5JHB - chain A; structure by X-ray diffraction, 2.48 A resolution.

Chain A:
Protein: Phosphatidylinositol 4,5-bisphosphate 3-kinase catalytic subunit gamma isoform
Source organism: Homo sapiens
Notes: EC 2.7.1.153, 2.7.11.1; engineered mutation(s): Fragment 144-1102
Reference sequence: P48736 (PK3CG_HUMAN); numbering as in UniProt (aligned over 144-1102)
Chain sequence (960 residues; numbered 143 to 1102; the number before each row is that of its first residue):
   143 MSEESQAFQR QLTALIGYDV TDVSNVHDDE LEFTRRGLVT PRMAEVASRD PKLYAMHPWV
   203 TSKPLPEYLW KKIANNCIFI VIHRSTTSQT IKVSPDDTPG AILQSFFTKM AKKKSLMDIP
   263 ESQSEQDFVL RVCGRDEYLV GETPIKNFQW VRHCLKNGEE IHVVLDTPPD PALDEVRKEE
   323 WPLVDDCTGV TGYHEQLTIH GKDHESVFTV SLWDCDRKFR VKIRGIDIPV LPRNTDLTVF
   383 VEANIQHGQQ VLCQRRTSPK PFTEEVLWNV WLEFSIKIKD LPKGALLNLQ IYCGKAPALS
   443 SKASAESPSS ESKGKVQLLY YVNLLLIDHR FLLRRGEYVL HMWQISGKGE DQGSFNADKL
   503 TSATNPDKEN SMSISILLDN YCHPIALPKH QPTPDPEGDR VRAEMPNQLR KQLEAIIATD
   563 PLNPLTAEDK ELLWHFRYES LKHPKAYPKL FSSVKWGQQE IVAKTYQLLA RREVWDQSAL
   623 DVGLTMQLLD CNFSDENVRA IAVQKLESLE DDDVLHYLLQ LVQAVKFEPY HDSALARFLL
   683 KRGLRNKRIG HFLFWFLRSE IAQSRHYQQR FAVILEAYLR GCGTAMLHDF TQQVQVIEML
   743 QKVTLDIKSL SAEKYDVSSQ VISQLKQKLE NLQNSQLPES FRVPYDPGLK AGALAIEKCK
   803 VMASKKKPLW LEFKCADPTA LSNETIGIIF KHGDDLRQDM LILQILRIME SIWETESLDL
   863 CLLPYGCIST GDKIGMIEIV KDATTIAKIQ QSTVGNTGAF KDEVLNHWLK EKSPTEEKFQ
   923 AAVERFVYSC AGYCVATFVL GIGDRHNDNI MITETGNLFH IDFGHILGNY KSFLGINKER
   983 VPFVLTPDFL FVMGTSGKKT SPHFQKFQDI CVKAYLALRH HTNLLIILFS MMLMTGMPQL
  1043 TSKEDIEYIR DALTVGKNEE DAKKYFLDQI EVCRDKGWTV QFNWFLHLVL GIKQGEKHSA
Disordered / not traced: 143, 253-267, 320-356, 374-379, 436-460, 490-496, 523-524, 529-544, 755-759, 776-778, 895-901, 969-980, 1041-1042, 1092-1102
Construct notes: initiating methionine (143)
Ligand contacts: 6K5 ([1-{4-[6-amino-4-(trifluoromethyl)pyridin-3-yl]-6-(morpholin-4-yl)-1,3,5-triazin-2-yl}-3-(chloromethyl)azetidin-3-yl]methanol): Met804, Ser806, Pro810, Trp812, Ile831, Lys833, Asp836, Leu838, Asp841, Tyr867, Ile879, Glu880, Ile881, Val882, Ala885, Thr887, Met953, Phe961, Ile963, Asp964
Curated features (UniProtKB/Swiss-Prot):
  - region: Val803 to Lys809 (G-loop), Gly943 to Asn951 (Catalytic loop), His962 to Thr988 (Activation loop)
  - binding site (ATP): Gly829 to Leu838, Leu864 to Thr872, Phe961 to Leu969
  - modified residue: Thr1024 (Phosphothreonine), Ser1101 (Phosphoserine)
  - natural variant: Arg1021 (R1021P: In IMD97), Asn1085 (N1085S: In IMD97)
  - mutagenesis: Lys833 (K833R: Loss of kinase activity. Loss of autophosphorylation. Reduced inflammatory reactions but no alterations in cardiac contractility), Arg947 (R947P: Abolishes protein and lipid kinase activity. Does not abolish interaction with GRK2), Ser1101 (S1101A/Q: Loss of autophosphorylation. No effect on phosphatidylinositol-4,5-bisphosphate 3-kinase activity)
What the authors report for this chain:
  - binding site for 6K5: Asp841, Asp964

Summary:
Chain A binds compound 6K5. UniProt lists 28 ATP-binding residues and 3 mutagenesis sites. The paper reports a
binding site for 6K5 at Asp841 and Asp964.
Chain A is Phosphatidylinositol 4,5-bisphosphate 3-kinase catalytic subunit gamma isoform (Homo sapiens); the
structure, Structure of Phosphoinositide 3-kinase gamma (PI3K) bound to the potent inhibitor PIKin3, was
determined by X-ray diffraction, deposited together with 5M8D, 5JHA, 5M7E, 5M7G and 5M8G.
